Entry 5UPK (X-ray diffraction, 2.40 A resolution); this record covers chains A and C of the 3 polymer chains in the assembly.

== Chain A ==
Molecule: Serine/threonine-protein kinase PAK 4
Organism: Homo sapiens
Notes: EC 2.7.11.1
Reference sequence: O96013 (PAK4_HUMAN); residues 1-45 here = UniProt positions 1-45
Chain sequence (48 residues; numbered -2 to 45; the number before each row is that of its first residue; numbers below 1 keep their minus sign (Ser-2 is residue -2)):
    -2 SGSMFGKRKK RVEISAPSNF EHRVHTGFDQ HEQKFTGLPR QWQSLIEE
Disordered / not traced: -2 to 3, 44-45
Sequence notes: expression tag (-2 to 0)
Curated features (UniProtKB/Swiss-Prot):
  - modified residue: Ser41 (Phosphoserine)
  - mutagenesis: His19 (H19L: No change in cell motility; in association with L-22), His22 (H22L: No change in cell motility; in association with L-19)
Reported in the primary citation:
  - mutagenesis - R5A/R8A: increased catalytic activity with Cell division control protein 42 homolog (chain C)

== Chain C ==
Molecule: Cell division control protein 42 homolog
Organism: Homo sapiens
Reference sequence: P60953 (CDC42_HUMAN); residue numbers follow UniProt; this construct covers 1-177
Chain sequence (185 residues; each row starts with the number of its first residue):
     1 MQTIKCVVVG DGAVGKTCLL ISYTTNKFPS EYVPTVFDNY AVTVMIGGEP YTLGLFDTAG
    61 LEDYDRLRPL SYPQTDVFLV CFSVVSPSSF ENVKEKWVPE ITHHCPKTPF LLVGTQIDLR
   121 DDPSTIEKLA KNKQKPITPE TAEKLARDLK AVKYVECSAL TQRGLKNVFD EAILAALLEH
   181 HHHHH
Disordered / not traced: 1, 134-136, 180-185
Sequence notes: engineered mutation Leu61 (Gln in P60953); conflict Arg163 (Lys in P60953); expression tag (178-185)
Metal / ion sites: Mg2+: Thr17, Val33, Thr35 (together with GMP-PNP)
Residues lining bound ligands: GMP-PNP (GNP; phosphoaminophosphonic acid-guanylate ester): Asp11, Gly12, Ala13, Val14, Gly15, Lys16, Thr17, Cys18, Phe28, Pro29, Glu31, Tyr32, Val33, Pro34, Thr35, Asp57, Thr58, Ala59, Gly60, Leu61, Gln116, Asp118, Leu119, Ser158, Ala159, Leu160
Curated features (UniProtKB/Swiss-Prot):
  - motif: Tyr32 to Tyr40 (Effector region)
  - binding site (GTP): Gly10 to Thr17, Thr115 to Asp118
  - modified residue: Tyr32 (Microbial infection: O-AMP-tyrosine), Thr35 (Microbial infection: O-AMP-threonine), Tyr64 (Phosphotyrosine)
  - glycosylation: Tyr32 (Microbial infection: O-linked (GlcNAc) tyrosine), Thr35 (Microbial infection: O-alpha-linked (GlcNAc) threonine)
  - natural variant: Tyr64 (Y64C: In TKS)
  - mutagenesis: Gly12 (G12V: Constitutively active. Interacts with PARD6 proteins. Does not inhibit filopodia formation. No effect on NR3C2 transcriptional activity), Thr17 (T17N: Constitutively inactive. Does not interact with PARD6 proteins. Inhibits filopodia formation. No effect on NR3C2 transcriptional activity), Tyr32 (Y32F: Abolishes AMPylation by Haemophilus IbpA)

== Interface between chain A and chain C ==
Residue-residue contacts (51):
  Lys7(A) with Glu49(C), salt bridge
  Arg8(A) with Gly47(C)
  Val9(A) with Leu174(C), hydrophobic
  Glu10(A) with Met45(C); Ile46(C); Gly47(C), hydrogen bond (backbone-backbone)
  Ile11(A) with Val44(C), hydrophobic; Met45(C); Lys166(C), hydrogen bond (backbone-side chain); Asp170(C); Ile173(C), hydrophobic
  Ser12(A) with Val44(C); Met45(C), hydrogen bond (side chain-backbone); Lys166(C)
  Ala13(A) with Lys166(C)
  Pro14(A) with Tyr23(C); Val42(C), hydrophobic; Thr43(C)
  Ser15(A) with Val42(C); Thr43(C), hydrogen bond (backbone-backbone)
  Asn16(A) with Ala41(C); Val42(C); Thr43(C), hydrogen bond
  Phe17(A) with Thr24(C); Thr25(C); Tyr40(C), hydrophobic; Ala41(C)
  Glu18(A) with Tyr40(C); Ala41(C), hydrogen bond (backbone-backbone)
  His19(A) with Asp38(C), salt bridge; Asn39(C); Tyr40(C)
  Arg20(A) with Asn39(C), hydrogen bond (backbone-backbone); Ala41(C); Thr52(C)
  Val21(A) with Phe37(C), hydrophobic; Asp38(C); Asn39(C), hydrogen bond (backbone-backbone)
  His22(A) with Phe37(C); Asp38(C), salt bridge
  Thr23(A) with Val36(C); Phe37(C), hydrogen bond (backbone-backbone)
  Phe25(A) with Tyr64(C)
  Phe32(A) with Val36(C), hydrophobic; Tyr64(C), hydrophobic
  Leu35(A) with Leu67(C), hydrophobic
  Trp39(A) with Phe37(C), hydrophobic; Leu67(C), hydrophobic; Leu70(C); Ser71(C)
  Leu42(A) with Leu70(C), hydrophobic
Interface residues without a listed pair, chain A (25 interface residues in all): Gly24, Pro36, Ile43
Interface residues without a listed pair, chain C (26 interface residues in all): Arg66
From the paper, about this interface:
  - interface residues, chain A: Val9(A), Ile11(A)

== Overview ==
25 residues of chain A face 26 of chain C across their interface, with 9 hydrogen bonds and 3 salt bridges.
Among the polar pairs are Lys7(A)-Glu49(C), His19(A)-Asp38(C) and His22(A)-Asp38(C). From the paper: R5A/R8A
of chain A increase catalytic activity with Cell division control protein 42 homolog (chain C); interface
residues Val9(A) and Ile11(A).
Here chain A is Serine/threonine-protein kinase PAK 4 and chain C is Cell division control protein 42 homolog,
both from Homo sapiens. Entry 5UPK (CDC42 binds PAK4 via an extended GTPase-effector interface - 3 peptide:
PAK4cat, PAK4-N45, CDC42) was determined by X-ray diffraction (same publication as 5UPL).
